3AZN - chains H and J of the 10 polymer chains in the assembly; structure by X-ray diffraction, 3.00 A resolution.

# Chain H
Name: Histone H2B type 1-J
From: Homo sapiens
UniProt: P06899 (H2B1J_HUMAN); residues 0-125 here correspond to UniProt positions 1-126 (UniProt number = residue number + 1)
Sequence (129 residues; each row starts with the number of its first residue; numbers below 1 keep their minus sign (Gly-3 is residue -3)):
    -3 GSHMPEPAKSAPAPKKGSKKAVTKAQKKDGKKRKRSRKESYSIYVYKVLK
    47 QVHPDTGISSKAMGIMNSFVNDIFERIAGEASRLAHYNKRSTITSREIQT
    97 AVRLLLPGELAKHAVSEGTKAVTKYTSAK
Unresolved in the structure: -3 to 31, 125
Differences from the reference sequence: expression tag (-3 to -1)
Curated features (UniProtKB/Swiss-Prot):
  - modified residue: Pro1 (N-acetylproline), Glu2 (ADP-ribosyl glutamic acid), Lys5 (N6-(2-hydroxyisobutyryl)lysine), Ser6 (ADP-ribosylserine), Lys11 (N6-(beta-hydroxybutyryl)lysine), Lys12 (N6-(2-hydroxyisobutyryl)lysine), Ser14 (Phosphoserine), Lys15 (N6-acetyllysine), Lys16 (N6-(beta-hydroxybutyryl)lysine), Lys20 (N6-(2-hydroxyisobutyryl)lysine), Lys23 (N6-(2-hydroxyisobutyryl)lysine), Lys24 (N6-(2-hydroxyisobutyryl)lysine), Lys34 (N6-(2-hydroxyisobutyryl)lysine), Glu35 (PolyADP-ribosyl glutamic acid), Ser36 (Phosphoserine), Lys43 (N6-(2-hydroxyisobutyryl)lysine), Lys46 (N6-(2-hydroxyisobutyryl)lysine), Lys57 (N6,N6-dimethyllysine), Arg79 (Dimethylated arginine), Lys85 (N6,N6,N6-trimethyllysine) and 6 more in UniProt
  - glycosylation: Ser112 (O-linked (GlcNAc) serine)
  - cross-link (Glycyl lysine isopeptide (Lys-Gly)): Lys5 (interchain with G-Cter in SUMO2), Lys20 (interchain with G-Cter in SUMO2), Lys34 (interchain with G-Cter in ubiquitin), Lys120 (interchain with G-Cter in ubiquitin)

# Chain J
Molecule: 146-nt DNA strand
Sequence (146 nucleotides; row label = number of the first residue in the row):
   147 ATCAATATCCACCTGCAGATTCTACCAAAAGTGTATTTGGAAACTGCTCC
   197 ATCAAAAGGCATGTTCAGCTGAATTCAGCTGAACATGCCTTTTGATGGAG
   247 CAGTTTCCAAATACACTTTTGGTAGAATCTGCAGGTGGATATTGAT
Unresolved in the structure: 147
Metal / ion sites: Mn2+ site 1: DG185, DG186; Mn2+ site 2 near DG217 (its only coordinating residue here); Mn2+ site 3 near DG267 (its only coordinating residue here); Mn2+ site 4 near DG280 (its only coordinating residue here)

# How chain H and chain J interact
Residue-residue contacts - 11 pairs, chain H then chain J:
  Ser32(H) with DT250(J), hydrogen bond to the phosphate
  Arg33(H) with DA174(J), phosphate contact
  Ile54(H) with DT167(J), phosphate contact
  Ser55(H) with DT166(J), phosphate contact
  Ser56(H) with DT166(J), hydrogen bond to the phosphate
  Arg86(H) with DG186(J), phosphate contact; DA187(J), salt bridge to the phosphate
  Ser87(H) with DG185(J), sugar contact; DG186(J), hydrogen bond to the phosphate
  Thr88(H) with DG185(J), phosphate contact; DG186(J), hydrogen bond to the phosphate
Other interface residues (no listed pair), chain H (11 interface residues in all): Tyr42, Gly53, Lys85
Other interface residues (no listed pair), chain J (8 interface residues in all): DA175

# Summary
The interface between chain H and chain J involves 11 residues on one side and 8 on the other, with 4 hydrogen
bonds and 1 salt bridge. Polar contacts include Ser32(H)-DT250(J), Ser56(H)-DT166(J) and Ser87(H)-DG186(J).
DG185(J) and DG186(J) form the Mn2+ site 1.
Here chain H is Histone H2B type 1-J (Homo sapiens) and chain J is a 146-nt DNA strand. Entry 3AZN (Crystal
Structure of Human Nucleosome Core Particle Containing H4K91Q mutation) was determined by X-ray diffraction
together with 3AYW, 3AZE, 3AZF, 3AZG, 3AZH, 3AZJ and 3 further entries from the same study.
